Entry 9C1L (electron microscopy, 2.65 A resolution); this record covers chains B and D of the 11 polymer chains in the assembly.

[Chain B (and D)]
Molecule: Inner capsid protein VP2
Source organism: Simian rotavirus A strain RRV
Notes: chain D of this document is another copy of the same molecule, construct and numbering; everything in this record applies to it too
UniProt: B3F2X3 (B3F2X3_ROTRH); residues 1-887 here = UniProt positions 1-887
Sequence (887 residues; row label = number of the first residue in the row):
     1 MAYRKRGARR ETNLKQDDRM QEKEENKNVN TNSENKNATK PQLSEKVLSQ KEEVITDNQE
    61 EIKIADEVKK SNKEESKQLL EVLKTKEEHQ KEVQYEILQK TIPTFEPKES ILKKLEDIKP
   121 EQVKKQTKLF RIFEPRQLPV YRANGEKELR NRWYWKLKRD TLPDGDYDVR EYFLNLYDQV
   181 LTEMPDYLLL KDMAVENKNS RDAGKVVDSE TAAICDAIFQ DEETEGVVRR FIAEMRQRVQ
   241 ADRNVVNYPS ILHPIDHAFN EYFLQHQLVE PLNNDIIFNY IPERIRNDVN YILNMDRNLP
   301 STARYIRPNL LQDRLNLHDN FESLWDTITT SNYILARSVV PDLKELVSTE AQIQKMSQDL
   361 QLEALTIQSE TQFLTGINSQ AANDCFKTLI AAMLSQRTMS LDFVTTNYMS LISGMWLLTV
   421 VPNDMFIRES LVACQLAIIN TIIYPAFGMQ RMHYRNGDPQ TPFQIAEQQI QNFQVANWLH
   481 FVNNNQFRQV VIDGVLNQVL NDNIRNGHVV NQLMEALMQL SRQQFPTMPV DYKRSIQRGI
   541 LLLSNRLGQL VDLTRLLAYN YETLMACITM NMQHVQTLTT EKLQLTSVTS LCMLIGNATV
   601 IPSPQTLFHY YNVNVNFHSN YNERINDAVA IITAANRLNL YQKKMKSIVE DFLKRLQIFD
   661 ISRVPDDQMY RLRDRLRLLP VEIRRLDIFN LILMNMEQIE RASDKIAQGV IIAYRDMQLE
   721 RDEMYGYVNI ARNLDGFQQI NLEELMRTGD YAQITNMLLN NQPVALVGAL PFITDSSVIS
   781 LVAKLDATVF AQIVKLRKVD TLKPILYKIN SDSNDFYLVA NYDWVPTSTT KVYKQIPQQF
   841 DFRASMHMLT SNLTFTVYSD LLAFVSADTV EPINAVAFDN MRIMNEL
Unresolved in the structure: 1-106 (chain D: 1-60)

[Interface between chain B and chain D]
Residue-residue contacts (5):
  Ala364(B) - Gln78(D)  hydrogen bond (backbone-side chain)
  Leu365(B) - Val82(D)
  Thr366(B) - Gln78(D)  hydrogen bond (backbone-side chain)
  Ile367(B) - Gln78(D)
  Ile367(B) - Leu79(D)  hydrophobic
Also at the interface, not in a pair above, chain B (5 interface residues in all): Gln372
Also at the interface, not in a pair above, chain D (4 interface residues in all): Glu75

[Summary]
Chain B and chain D form an interface of 5 and 4 residues respectively; the contacts include 2 hydrogen bonds.
Among the polar pairs are Ala364(B)-Gln78(D) and Thr366(B)-Gln78(D).
Chain B and chain D are both Inner capsid protein VP2 (Simian rotavirus A strain RRV); the structure, Rhesus
rotavirus (VP1 structure at 2.65 Angstrom resolution), was determined by electron microscopy.
